Entry 3C5Z (X-ray diffraction, 2.55 A resolution); this record covers chains E and H of the 8 polymer chains in the assembly.

== Chain E ==
Protein: TCR B3K506 Alpha Chain
From: Mus musculus
Chain sequence (202 residues; row label = number of the first residue in the row):
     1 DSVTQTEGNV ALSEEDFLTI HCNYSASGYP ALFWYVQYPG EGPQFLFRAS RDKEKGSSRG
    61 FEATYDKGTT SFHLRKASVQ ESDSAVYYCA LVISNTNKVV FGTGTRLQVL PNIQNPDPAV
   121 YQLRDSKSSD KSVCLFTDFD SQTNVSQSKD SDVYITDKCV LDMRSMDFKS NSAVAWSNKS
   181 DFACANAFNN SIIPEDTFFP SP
Not modelled in the structure: 202
Disulfide bonds: Cys22-Cys89, Cys134-Cys184

== Chain H ==
Protein: 3K peptide, Linker, and H-2 class II histocompatibility antigen (A beta chain)
From: Mus musculus
Notes: fragment: Fusion protein of ealpha 3K peptide residues 1-13, linker 14-28 and MHC class II Ab
Reference sequence: P14483 (HB2A_MOUSE); residues 29-217 here correspond to UniProt positions 30-218 (UniProt number = residue number + 1)
Chain sequence (217 residues; each row starts with the number of its first residue):
     1 FEAQKAKANK AVDGGGGSLV PRGSGGGGSE RHFVYQFMGE CYFTNGTQRI RYVTRYIYNR
    61 EEYVRYDSDV GEHRAVTELG RPDAEYWNSQ PEILERTRAE LDTVCRHNYE GPETHTSLRR
   121 LEQPNVVISL SRTEALNHHN TLVCSVTDFY PAKIKVRWFR NGQEETVGVS STQLIRNGDW
   181 TFQVLVMLEM TPRRGEVYTC HVEHPSLKSP ITVEWKA
Not modelled in the structure: 15-29
Sequence notes: linker (14-28); engineered mutation Lys216 (Arg217 in P14483)
Swiss-Prot annotation at these positions:
  - glycosylation: Asn45 (N-linked (GlcNAc...) asparagine)
Disulfide bonds: Cys41-Cys105, Cys144-Cys200

== Chain E / chain H interface ==
Contacting residue pairs - 20 pairs, chain E then chain H:
  Ser27(E) - His107(H)  hydrogen bond (backbone-side chain)
  Gly28(E) - Gln4(H)
  Gly28(E) - His107(H)
  Tyr29(E) - Gln4(H)
  Tyr29(E) - Asp102(H)
  Tyr29(E) - Thr103(H)  hydrogen bond (backbone-side chain)
  Arg48(E) - Glu92(H)  salt bridge
  Ser50(E) - Glu95(H)
  Ser50(E) - Ala99(H)
  Arg51(E) - Glu95(H)  salt bridge
  Arg51(E) - Arg98(H)  hydrogen bond (side chain-backbone)
  Arg51(E) - Ala99(H)
  Glu54(E) - Glu95(H)
  Ser94(E) - Gln4(H)  hydrogen bond
  Ser94(E) - Lys7(H)
  Asn95(E) - Glu2(H)  hydrogen bond
  Asn95(E) - Ala3(H)  hydrogen bond (side chain-backbone)
  Asn95(E) - Gln4(H)
  Asn95(E) - Lys5(H)  hydrogen bond (side chain-backbone)
  Asn97(E) - Lys7(H)
Also at the interface, not in a pair above, chain H (13 interface residues in all): Leu101

== Overview ==
Chain E and chain H form an interface of 10 and 13 residues respectively, with 7 hydrogen bonds and 2 salt
bridges. Among the polar pairs are Arg48(E)-Glu92(H), Arg51(E)-Glu95(H) and Ser27(E)-His107(H).
Here chain E is TCR B3K506 Alpha Chain and chain H is 3K peptide, Linker, and H-2 class II histocompatibility
antigen (A beta chain), both from Mus musculus. Entry 3C5Z (Crystal structure of mouse MHC class II I-Ab/3K
peptide complexed with mouse TCR B3K506) was determined by X-ray diffraction, deposited together with 3C60 and
3C6L.
